PDB entry 8CFA | electron microscopy, 3.06 A resolution | chains C and D of the 7 polymer chains in the assembly

== Chain C (and D) ==
Name: Major capsid subunit
Notes: chain D of this document is another copy of the same molecule, construct and numbering; everything in this record applies to it too
UniProtKB: Q77WA0 (Q77WA0_BPHK0); numbering as in UniProt (aligned over 1-385)
Amino-acid sequence (385 residues; row label = number of the first residue in the row):
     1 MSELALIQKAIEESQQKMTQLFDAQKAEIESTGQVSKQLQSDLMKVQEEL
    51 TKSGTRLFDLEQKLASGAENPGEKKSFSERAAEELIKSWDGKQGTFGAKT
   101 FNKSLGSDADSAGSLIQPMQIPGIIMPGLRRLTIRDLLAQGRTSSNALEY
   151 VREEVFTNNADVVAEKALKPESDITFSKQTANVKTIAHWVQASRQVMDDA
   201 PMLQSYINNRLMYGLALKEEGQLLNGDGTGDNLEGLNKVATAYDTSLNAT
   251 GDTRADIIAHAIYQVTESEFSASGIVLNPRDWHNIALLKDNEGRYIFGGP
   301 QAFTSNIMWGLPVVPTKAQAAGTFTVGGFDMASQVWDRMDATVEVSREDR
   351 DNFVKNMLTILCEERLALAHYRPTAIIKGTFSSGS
Not modelled in the structure: 1-127, 158-172, 383-385 (chain D: 1-129, 158-172, 383-385)

== How chain C and chain D interact ==
Contacting residue pairs (38; chain C residue first):
  Gln-140(C) / Ser-205(D)
  Gln-140(C) / Asn-209(D)
  Gly-141(C) / Ser-205(D)
  Arg-142(C) / Met-202(D)
  Ser-144(C) / Pro-201(D)
  Leu-148(C) / Met-202(D)  hydrophobic
  Glu-149(C) / Ser-193(D)  hydrogen bond (backbone-side chain)
  Glu-149(C) / Gln-195(D)
  Glu-149(C) / Val-196(D)
  Glu-149(C) / Met-202(D)
  Tyr-150(C) / Ser-193(D)
  Tyr-150(C) / Tyr-206(D)
  Val-151(C) / Gln-191(D)
  Val-151(C) / Ser-193(D)
  Val-151(C) / Met-357(D)  hydrophobic
  Glu-153(C) / Arg-210(D)  salt bridge
  Phe-176(C) / Gln-191(D)
  Phe-176(C) / Met-357(D)  hydrophobic
  Lys-178(C) / Ser-193(D)
  Lys-178(C) / Asn-356(D)  hydrogen bond (side chain-backbone)
  Ser-271(C) / Lys-317(D)  hydrogen bond
  Ala-272(C) / Lys-317(D)  hydrogen bond (backbone-side chain)
  Gln-301(C) / Pro-300(D)
  Ile-307(C) / His-283(D)
  Ile-307(C) / Phe-303(D)  hydrophobic
  Trp-309(C) / Arg-280(D)
  Gly-310(C) / Pro-279(D)
  Gly-310(C) / His-283(D)
  Gly-310(C) / Phe-303(D)
  Leu-311(C) / Lys-317(D)
  Asp-330(C) / Tyr-213(D)  hydrogen bond
  Met-331(C) / Tyr-213(D)  hydrophobic
  Gln-334(C) / Ser-205(D)  hydrogen bond
  Trp-336(C) / Met-202(D)  hydrophobic
  Trp-336(C) / Ser-205(D)
  Trp-336(C) / Tyr-206(D)  hydrophobic
  Tyr-371(C) / Tyr-206(D)
  Tyr-371(C) / Arg-210(D)
Also at the interface, not in a pair above, chain C (27 interface residues in all): Ala-139, Ser-145, Ser-273, Ser-305
Also at the interface, not in a pair above, chain D (22 interface residues in all): Ala-192, Met-197, Lys-355

== In short ==
27 residues of chain C and 22 residues of chain D are in contact; the contacts include 6 hydrogen bonds and 1
salt bridge. Polar contacts include Glu-153(C)/Arg-210(D), Glu-149(C)/Ser-193(D) and Lys-178(C)/Asn-356(D).
Chain C and chain D are both Major capsid subunit; the structure, HK97 Prohead II as part of a DNA packaging
complex, was determined by electron microscopy together with 8CEZ from the same study.
